8U7T - chains D and G of the 7 polymer chains in the assembly; structure by electron microscopy, 3.30 A resolution.

[Chain D]
Name: Cell division control protein 48
Source organism: Saccharomyces cerevisiae
Notes: EC 3.6.4.6
UniProtKB: P25694 (CDC48_YEAST); residues 1892-2726 here correspond to UniProt positions 1-835 (UniProt number = residue number - 1891)
Sequence (835 residues; each row starts with the number of its first residue):
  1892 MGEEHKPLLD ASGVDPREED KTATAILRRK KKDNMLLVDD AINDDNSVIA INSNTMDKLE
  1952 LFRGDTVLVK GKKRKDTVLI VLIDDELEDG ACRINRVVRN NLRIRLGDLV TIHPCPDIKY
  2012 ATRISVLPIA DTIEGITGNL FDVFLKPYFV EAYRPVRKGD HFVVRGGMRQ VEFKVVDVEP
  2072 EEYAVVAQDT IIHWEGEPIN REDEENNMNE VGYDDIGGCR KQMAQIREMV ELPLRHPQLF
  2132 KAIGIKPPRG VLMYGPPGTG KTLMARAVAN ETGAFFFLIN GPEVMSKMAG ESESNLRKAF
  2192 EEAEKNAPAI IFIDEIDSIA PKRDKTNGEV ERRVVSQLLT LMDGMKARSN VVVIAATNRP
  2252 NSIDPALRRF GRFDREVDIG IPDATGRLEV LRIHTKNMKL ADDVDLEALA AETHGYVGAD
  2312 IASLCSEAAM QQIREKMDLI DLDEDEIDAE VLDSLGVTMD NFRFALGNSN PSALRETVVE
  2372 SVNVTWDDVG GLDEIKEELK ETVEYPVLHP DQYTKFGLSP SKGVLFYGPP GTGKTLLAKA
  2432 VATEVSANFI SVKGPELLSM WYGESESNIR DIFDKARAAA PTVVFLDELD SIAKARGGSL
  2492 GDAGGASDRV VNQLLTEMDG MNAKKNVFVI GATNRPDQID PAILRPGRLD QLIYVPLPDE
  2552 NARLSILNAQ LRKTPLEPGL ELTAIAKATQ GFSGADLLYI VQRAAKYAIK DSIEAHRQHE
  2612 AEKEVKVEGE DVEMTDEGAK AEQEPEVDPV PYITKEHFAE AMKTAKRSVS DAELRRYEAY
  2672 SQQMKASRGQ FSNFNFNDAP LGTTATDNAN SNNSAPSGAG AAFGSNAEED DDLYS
Not modelled in the structure: 1892-2101, 2608-2638, 2675-2726
UniProt features mapped onto this chain:
  - binding site (ATP): Pro-2148 to Leu-2154, Asn-2249, His-2285, Gly-2422 to Leu-2427
  - modified residue: Ser-2363 (Phosphoserine), Ser-2410 (Phosphoserine), Thr-2626 (Phosphothreonine), Ser-2661 (Phosphoserine)
  - cross-link (Glycyl lysine isopeptide (Lys-Gly)): Lys-2196 (interchain with G-Cter in ubiquitin), Lys-2213 (interchain with G-Cter in ubiquitin), Lys-2237 (interchain with G-Cter in ubiquitin), Lys-2413 (interchain with G-Cter in ubiquitin), Lys-2430 (interchain with G-Cter in ubiquitin), Lys-2485 (interchain with G-Cter in ubiquitin), Lys-2564 (interchain with G-Cter in ubiquitin)
Bound ions: Mg2+ site 1: Thr-2153 (together with 08T); Mg2+ site 2: Thr-2426 (together with 08T)
Residues lining bound ligands:
  - 08T ([[[(2R,3S,4R,5R)-5-(6-aminopurin-9-yl)-3,4-bis(oxidanyl)oxolan-2-yl]methoxy-oxidanyl-phosphoryl]oxy-oxidanyl-phosphoryl]oxy-tris(fluoranyl)beryllium), molecule 1: Asp-2106, Ile-2107, Gly-2108, Pro-2147, Pro-2148, Gly-2149, Thr-2150, Gly-2151, Lys-2152, Thr-2153, Leu-2154, Arg-2157, Glu-2206, Asn-2249, Val-2281, His-2285, Gly-2309, Ala-2310
  - 08T, molecule 2: Asp-2234, Arg-2260, Arg-2263
  - 08T, molecule 3: Asp-2379, Val-2380, Gly-2381, Leu-2383, Pro-2421, Gly-2422, Thr-2423, Gly-2424, Lys-2425, Thr-2426, Leu-2427, Glu-2479, Asn-2525, Ile-2557, Gln-2561, Gly-2585, Ala-2586, Leu-2589
  - 08T, molecule 4: Asp-2510, Arg-2536, Arg-2539

[Chain G]
Name: Substrate
Source organism: Saccharomyces cerevisiae
Sequence (23 residues; numbered 2650 to 2672; the number before each row is that of its first residue):
  2650 AAAAAAAAAA AAAVAVAVAV AAA

[How chain D and chain G interact]
Contacting residue pairs (13; chain D residue first):
  Met-2179(D) with Ala-2654(G), hydrophobic; Ala-2655(G); Ala-2656(G), hydrophobic
  Ala-2180(D) with Ala-2655(G)
  Met-2451(D) with Val-2669(G), hydrogen bond (backbone-backbone)
  Trp-2452(D) with Ala-2666(G), hydrophobic; Val-2667(G); Val-2669(G)
  Tyr-2453(D) with Val-2667(G); Val-2669(G), hydrophobic
  Asp-2493(D) with Ala-2670(G)
  Ala-2494(D) with Ala-2670(G)
  Ala-2497(D) with Val-2669(G), hydrophobic
Interface residues without a listed pair, chain D (10 interface residues in all): Asn-2218, Val-2221
Interface residues without a listed pair, chain G (12 interface residues in all): Ala-2657, Ala-2658, Ala-2662, Ala-2668, Ala-2671

[In short]
10 residues of chain D face 12 of chain G across their interface, with 1 hydrogen bond. Its one hydrogen bond,
Met-2451(D)/Val-2669(G), is backbone to backbone. Chain D binds 4 copies of compound 08T. From UniProt: 15
ATP-binding residues on chain D.
Chain D is Cell division control protein 48 and chain G is Substrate, both from Saccharomyces cerevisiae; the
structure, Substrate-bound Cdc48, Class 1, was determined by electron microscopy together with 8U8I, 8U9C,
8U9P, 8U9Q, 8U9Z, 8UA0 and 3 further entries from the same study.
